8OTQ - chains A and B; structure by electron microscopy, 3.22 A resolution.

# Chain A (and B)
Protein: Sperm-specific sodium proton exchanger
Source organism: Strongylocentrotus purpuratus
Notes: chain B of this document is another copy of the same molecule, construct and numbering; everything in this record applies to it too
UniProt: A3RL54 (A3RL54_STRPU); residues 1-1325 here = UniProt positions 1-1325
Amino-acid sequence (1331 residues; row label = number of the first residue in the row):
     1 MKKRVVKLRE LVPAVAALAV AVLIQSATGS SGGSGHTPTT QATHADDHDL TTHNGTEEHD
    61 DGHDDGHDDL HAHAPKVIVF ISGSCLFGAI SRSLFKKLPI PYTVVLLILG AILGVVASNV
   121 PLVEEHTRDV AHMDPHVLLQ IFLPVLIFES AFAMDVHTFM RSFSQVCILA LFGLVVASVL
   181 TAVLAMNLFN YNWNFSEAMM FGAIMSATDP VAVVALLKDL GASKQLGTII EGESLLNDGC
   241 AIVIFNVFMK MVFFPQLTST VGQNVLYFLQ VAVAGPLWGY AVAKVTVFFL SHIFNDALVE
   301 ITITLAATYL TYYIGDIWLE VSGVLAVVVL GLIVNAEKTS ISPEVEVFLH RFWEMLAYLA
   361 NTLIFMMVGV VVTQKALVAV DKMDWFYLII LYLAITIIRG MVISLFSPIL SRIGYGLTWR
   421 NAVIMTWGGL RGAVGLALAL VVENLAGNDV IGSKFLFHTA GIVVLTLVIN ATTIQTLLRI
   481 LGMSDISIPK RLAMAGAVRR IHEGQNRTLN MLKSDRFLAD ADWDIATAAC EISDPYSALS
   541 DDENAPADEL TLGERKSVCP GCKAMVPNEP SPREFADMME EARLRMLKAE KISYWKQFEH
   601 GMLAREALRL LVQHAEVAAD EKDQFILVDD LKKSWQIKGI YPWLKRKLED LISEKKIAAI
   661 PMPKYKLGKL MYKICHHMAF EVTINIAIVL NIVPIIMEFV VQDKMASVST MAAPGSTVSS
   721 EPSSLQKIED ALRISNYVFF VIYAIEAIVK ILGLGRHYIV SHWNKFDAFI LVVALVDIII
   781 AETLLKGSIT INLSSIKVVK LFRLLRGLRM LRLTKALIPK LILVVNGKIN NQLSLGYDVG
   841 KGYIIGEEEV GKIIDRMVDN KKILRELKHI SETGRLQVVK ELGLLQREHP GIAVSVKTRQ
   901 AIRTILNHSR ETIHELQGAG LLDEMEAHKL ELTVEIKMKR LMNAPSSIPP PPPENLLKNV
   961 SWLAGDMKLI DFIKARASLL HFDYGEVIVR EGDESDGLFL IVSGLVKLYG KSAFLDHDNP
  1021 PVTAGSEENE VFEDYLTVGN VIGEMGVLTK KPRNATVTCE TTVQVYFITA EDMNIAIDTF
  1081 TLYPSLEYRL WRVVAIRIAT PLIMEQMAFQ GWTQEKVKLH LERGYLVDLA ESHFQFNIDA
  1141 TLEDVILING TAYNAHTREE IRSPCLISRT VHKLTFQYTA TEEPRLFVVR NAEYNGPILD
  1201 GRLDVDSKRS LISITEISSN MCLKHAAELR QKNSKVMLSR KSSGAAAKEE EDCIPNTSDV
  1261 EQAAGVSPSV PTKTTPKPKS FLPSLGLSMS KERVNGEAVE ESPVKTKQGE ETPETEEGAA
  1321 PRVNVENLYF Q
Unresolved in the structure: 1-70, 539-572, 705-722, 1013-1029, 1191-1331
Sequence notes: expression tag (1326-1331)
Residues lining bound ligands: palmitoyl-linoleoyl phosphatidylcholine (CPL; 1-palmitoyl-2-linoleoyl-sn-glycero-3-phosphocholine): Cys240, Val243, Val247, Met251, Gln256, Leu257, Thr258, Ser259, Asn264, Tyr267, Phe268
What the authors report for this chain:
  - contacts within the chain: Glu233-Arg399 (salt bridge), Asp777-Arg803, Glu698-Arg803 (salt bridge), Glu698-Arg806 (salt bridge), Asn736-Arg806 (hydrogen bond), Asn691-Arg809, Asp767-Arg812 (salt bridge)
  - mutagenesis - R399A: abolished catalytic activity (citing earlier work)
  - self-association interface (contacts with another copy of this molecule); pairs are residue here / residue on that copy: His71-Asp134, His73-Asp134

# Chain A / chain B interface
Pairs across the interface - 127 pairs, chain A then chain B:
  His71(A) - Asp134(B)
  His71(A) - His136(B)  hydrogen bond (backbone-side chain)
  His73(A) - Asp134(B)  salt bridge
  Pro75(A) - Tyr313(B)  hydrogen bond (backbone-side chain)
  Val79(A) - Tyr313(B)  hydrophobic
  Ser82(A) - Leu310(B)
  Cys85(A) - Thr302(B)
  Cys85(A) - Ala306(B)  hydrophobic
  Arg92(A) - Asp296(B)  salt bridge
  Arg92(A) - Val299(B)
  Lys96(A) - Asp296(B)  salt bridge
  Asp134(A) - His71(B)
  Asp134(A) - His73(B)  salt bridge
  His136(A) - His71(B)  hydrogen bond (side chain-backbone)
  Asp296(A) - Arg92(B)  salt bridge
  Asp296(A) - Lys96(B)  salt bridge
  Ala297(A) - Arg351(B)
  Leu298(A) - Arg351(B)
  Val299(A) - Ala89(B)  hydrophobic
  Val299(A) - Arg92(B)
  Ile301(A) - Arg351(B)
  Thr302(A) - Cys85(B)
  Leu305(A) - Met355(B)  hydrophobic
  Ala306(A) - Cys85(B)  hydrophobic
  Leu310(A) - Ser82(B)
  Tyr313(A) - Pro75(B)  hydrogen bond (side chain-backbone)
  Tyr313(A) - Val79(B)  hydrophobic
  Phe348(A) - Phe348(B)  hydrophobic
  Phe348(A) - Arg351(B)
  Phe348(A) - Phe352(B)
  Arg351(A) - Leu298(B)
  Arg351(A) - Ile301(B)
  Arg351(A) - Phe348(B)
  Phe352(A) - Phe348(B)
  Met355(A) - Leu305(B)  hydrophobic
  Lys490(A) - Glu926(B)
  Met494(A) - Glu926(B)
  Ala497(A) - Leu922(B)  hydrophobic
  Arg500(A) - Glu915(B)  salt bridge
  Arg500(A) - Leu916(B)
  Ile501(A) - Thr912(B)
  Ile501(A) - Ile913(B)  hydrophobic
  Gln505(A) - Ser909(B)
  Arg507(A) - Glu1122(B)
  Thr508(A) - Ile905(B)
  Thr508(A) - His908(B)
  Asn510(A) - Glu1122(B)
  Met511(A) - Glu1115(B)
  Met511(A) - Lys1118(B)  hydrogen bond
  Met511(A) - Leu1119(B)  hydrophobic
  Met511(A) - Glu1122(B)  hydrogen bond (backbone-side chain)
  Leu512(A) - Ala901(B)  hydrophobic
  Lys513(A) - Asn959(B)
  Arg516(A) - Arg875(B)
  Arg516(A) - Asp1034(B)  salt bridge
  Arg516(A) - Tyr1035(B)  hydrogen bond (side chain-backbone)
  Arg516(A) - Leu1036(B)
  Phe517(A) - Lys841(B)
  Phe517(A) - Lys897(B)
  Leu518(A) - Lys897(B)
  Ala519(A) - Val1038(B)
  Asp520(A) - Val1038(B)
  Ala521(A) - Lys897(B)
  Trp523(A) - Asn959(B)
  Asp524(A) - Thr898(B)
  Ile525(A) - Thr898(B)
  Ile525(A) - Ile902(B)  hydrophobic
  Ile525(A) - Ile905(B)  hydrophobic
  Ala529(A) - Leu906(B)  hydrophobic
  Ala529(A) - Lys937(B)
  Cys530(A) - Lys937(B)
  Ile592(A) - Gly920(B)
  Glu599(A) - Gln917(B)  hydrogen bond
  Lys841(A) - Phe517(B)
  Ile844(A) - Phe517(B)  hydrophobic
  Arg875(A) - Arg516(B)
  Lys897(A) - Phe517(B)
  Lys897(A) - Leu518(B)
  Lys897(A) - Ala521(B)
  Thr898(A) - Asp524(B)
  Ala901(A) - Leu512(B)  hydrophobic
  Ala901(A) - Ile525(B)
  Ile902(A) - Ile525(B)
  Ile905(A) - Thr508(B)
  Ile905(A) - Leu512(B)  hydrophobic
  Ile905(A) - Ile525(B)  hydrophobic
  Leu906(A) - Ala529(B)  hydrophobic
  His908(A) - Thr508(B)
  Ser909(A) - Gln505(B)
  Thr912(A) - Ile501(B)
  Ile913(A) - Ile501(B)  hydrophobic
  Glu915(A) - Arg500(B)  salt bridge
  Leu916(A) - Arg500(B)
  Gln917(A) - Glu599(B)  hydrogen bond
  Gly918(A) - Glu599(B)
  Gly920(A) - Ile592(B)
  Leu922(A) - Ala497(B)  hydrophobic
  Asp923(A) - Trp595(B)
  Glu926(A) - Lys490(B)
  Glu926(A) - Met494(B)
  Lys937(A) - Ala529(B)
  Asn959(A) - Lys513(B)
  Asn959(A) - Trp523(B)
  Asp1034(A) - Arg516(B)  salt bridge
  Tyr1035(A) - Arg516(B)  hydrogen bond (backbone-side chain)
  Leu1036(A) - Arg516(B)
  Val1038(A) - Ala519(B)
  Val1038(A) - Asp520(B)
  Lys1118(A) - Met511(B)
  Leu1119(A) - Met511(B)  hydrophobic
  Glu1122(A) - Arg507(B)
  Glu1122(A) - Asn510(B)
  Glu1122(A) - Met511(B)  hydrogen bond (side chain-backbone)
  Ile1138(A) - Arg1169(B)  hydrogen bond (backbone-side chain)
  Asp1139(A) - Arg1169(B)  hydrogen bond (backbone-side chain)
  Ala1140(A) - Arg1169(B)
  His1156(A) - His1156(B)  hydrogen bond
  Arg1169(A) - Ile1138(B)
  Arg1169(A) - Asp1139(B)  hydrogen bond (side chain-backbone)
  Arg1169(A) - Ala1140(B)
  Arg1169(A) - His1172(B)
  Thr1170(A) - His1172(B)  hydrogen bond (backbone-side chain)
  Val1171(A) - His1172(B)
  His1172(A) - His1156(B)
  His1172(A) - Thr1170(B)  hydrogen bond (side chain-backbone)
  His1172(A) - Val1171(B)
  His1172(A) - His1172(B)  hydrogen bond
Also at the interface, not in a pair above, chain A (121 interface residues in all): Ala74, Leu86, Ala89, Ser93, Ile293, Ile303, Ile317, Trp318, Glu354, Tyr358, Leu359, Ala493, Asp515, Asp522, Ala528, Ile532, Trp595, Lys596, Val879, Val894, Gln900, Thr904, Ala919, Glu924, Leu930, Thr933, Leu956, Ser961, Thr1037, Gly1039, Asn1040, Arg1092, Glu1115, Arg1123
Also at the interface, not in a pair above, chain B (124 interface residues in all): Ala74, Leu86, Ser93, Ile293, Ala297, Ile303, Ile317, Trp318, Glu354, Tyr358, Leu359, Ala493, Asp515, Asp522, Ala528, Cys530, Ile532, Lys596, Ile844, Val879, Gln886, Val894, Gln900, Thr904, Gly918, Ala919, Leu921, Asp923, Glu924, Leu930, Thr933, Leu956, Ser961, Thr1037, Gly1039, Asn1040, Arg1092, Arg1123, Glu1143

# Summary
121 residues of chain A and 124 residues of chain B are in contact, with 18 hydrogen bonds and 10 salt
bridges. Among the polar pairs are His73(A)-Asp134(B), Arg92(A)-Asp296(B) and Lys96(A)-Asp296(B). Chain A
binds palmitoyl-linoleoyl phosphatidylcholine. The paper reports that R399A of chain A abolishes catalytic
activity; a self-association interface involving His71(A), His73(A) and Asp134(A).
Chain A and chain B are both Sperm-specific sodium proton exchanger (Strongylocentrotus purpuratus); the
structure, Cryo-EM structure of Strongylocentrotus purpuratus sperm-specific Na+/H+ exchanger SLC9C1 in GDN,
was determined by electron microscopy, deposited together with 8OTW and 8OTX.
